Entry 9C1K (electron microscopy, 2.68 A resolution); this record covers chains 1 and M of the 40 polymer chains in the assembly.

Chain 1:
Name: Outer capsid glycoprotein VP7
Organism: Simian rotavirus A strain RRV
UniProtKB: P12476 (VP7_ROTRH); residues 1-326 here = UniProt positions 1-326
Chain sequence (326 residues; each row starts with the number of its first residue):
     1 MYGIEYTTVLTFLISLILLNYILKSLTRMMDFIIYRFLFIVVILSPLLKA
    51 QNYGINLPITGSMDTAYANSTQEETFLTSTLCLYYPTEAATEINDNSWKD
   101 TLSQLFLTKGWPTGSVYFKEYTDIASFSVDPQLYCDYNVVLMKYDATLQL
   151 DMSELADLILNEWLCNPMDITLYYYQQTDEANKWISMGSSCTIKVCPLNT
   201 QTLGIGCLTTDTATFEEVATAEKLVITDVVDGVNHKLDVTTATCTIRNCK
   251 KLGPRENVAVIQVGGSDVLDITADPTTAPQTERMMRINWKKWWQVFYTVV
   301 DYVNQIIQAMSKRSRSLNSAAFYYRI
Disordered / not traced: 1-50, 315-326
Disulfides: Cys82-Cys135, Cys165-Cys249, Cys191-Cys244, Cys196-Cys207
Covalently attached groups: N-acetylglucosamine (NAG) linked to Asn69
Metal / ion sites: Ca2+ site 1: Asp95 (shared with 3 residues of chain 0); Ca2+ site 2: Asp151, Glu154, Glu222, Leu224; Ca2+ site 3: Gln177, Asp228, Val229, Asp231 (shared with 1 residue of chain Z); Ca2+ site 4: Gly206, Thr214, Glu216 (shared with 1 residue of chain Z); Ca2+ site 5: Asp270, Thr272, Asp274, Thr277; Ca2+ site 6: Asp301 (shared with 4 residues of chain 0)

Chain M:
Name: Intermediate capsid protein VP6
Organism: Simian rotavirus A strain RRV
UniProtKB: B2BN53 (VP6_ROTRH); residues 1-397 here = UniProt positions 1-397
Chain sequence (397 residues; each row starts with the number of its first residue):
     1 MDVLYSLSKTLKDARDKIVEGTLYSNVSDLIQQFNQMIITMNGNEFQTGG
    51 IGNLPIRNWNFDFGLLGTTLLNLDANYVETARNTIDYFVDFVDNVCMDEM
   101 VRESQRNGIAPQSDSLRKLSGIKFKRINFDNSSEYIENWNLQNRRQRTGF
   151 TFHKPNIFPYSASFTLNRSQPAHDNLMGTMWLNAGSEIQVAGFDYSCAIN
   201 APANIQQFEHIVQLRRVLTTATITLLPDAERFSFPRVINSADGATTWYFN
   251 PVILRPNNVEVEFLLNGQIINTYQARFGTIIARNFDTIRLSFQLMRPPNM
   301 TPAVAALFPNAQPFEHHATVGLTLRIESAVCESVLADASKTMLANVTSVR
   351 QEYAIPVGPVFPPGMNWTDLITNYSPSREDNLQRVFTVASIRSMLVK
Disordered / not traced: 397
Modified / non-standard residues: Met1 (N-formylmethionine; FME)
Metal / ion sites: Zn2+ site 1: His153 (shared with 1 residue of chain L; 1 residue of chain N); Zn2+ site 2 near His173 (its only coordinating residue here)

Interface between chain 1 and chain M:
Pairs across the interface - 45 pairs, chain 1 then chain M:
  Gln51(1) - Asp242(M)  hydrogen bond
  Asn52(1) - Gln170(M)
  Asn52(1) - Pro171(M)
  Tyr53(1) - Ser169(M)
  Tyr53(1) - Gln170(M)
  Gly54(1) - Asn167(M)
  Gly54(1) - Ser169(M)
  Ile55(1) - Asn167(M)
  Ile55(1) - Arg168(M)
  Ile55(1) - Ser169(M)
  Leu57(1) - Leu166(M)
  Pro58(1) - Thr165(M)
  Pro58(1) - Leu166(M)
  Pro58(1) - Asn167(M)
  Ile59(1) - Phe164(M)
  Ile59(1) - Thr165(M)
  Ile59(1) - Leu166(M)  hydrogen bond (backbone-backbone)
  Ile59(1) - Ala241(M)  hydrophobic
  Thr60(1) - Phe164(M)
  Thr60(1) - Thr165(M)  hydrogen bond
  Thr60(1) - Ala241(M)
  Gly61(1) - Ser163(M)  hydrogen bond (backbone-side chain)
  Gly61(1) - Phe164(M)  hydrogen bond (backbone-backbone)
  Gly61(1) - Ala241(M)
  Ser62(1) - Ala162(M)  hydrogen bond (side chain-backbone)
  Ser62(1) - Ser163(M)
  Ser62(1) - Asn239(M)  hydrogen bond (backbone-side chain)
  Met63(1) - Ala162(M)  hydrogen bond (backbone-backbone)
  Met63(1) - Met180(M)  hydrophobic
  Met63(1) - Arg236(M)  hydrogen bond
  Met63(1) - Asn239(M)
  Asp64(1) - Tyr160(M)  hydrogen bond
  Thr65(1) - Asn239(M)  hydrogen bond (backbone-side chain)
  Tyr67(1) - Asn239(M)
  Tyr67(1) - Gly243(M)
  Tyr67(1) - Thr246(M)
  Ala68(1) - Gly243(M)  hydrogen bond (backbone-backbone)
  Glu180(1) - Asn310(M)
  Glu180(1) - Ala311(M)
  Pro254(1) - Asp174(M)
  Pro254(1) - Gln312(M)
  Glu256(1) - Ala172(M)
  Asp274(1) - Asn310(M)
  Pro279(1) - Pro313(M)  hydrophobic
  Ser311(1) - Ala172(M)
Also at the interface, not in a pair above, chain 1 (26 interface residues in all): Asn56, Ala66, Gly253, Thr277
Also at the interface, not in a pair above, chain M (30 interface residues in all): Trp181, Phe232, Val237, Ile238, Ala244, Pro309

Overview:
Chain 1 and chain M form an interface of 26 and 30 residues respectively, with 12 hydrogen bonds. Polar pairs
include Gln51(1)-Asp242(M), Thr60(1)-Thr165(M) and Gly61(1)-Ser163(M). Covalently linked N-acetylglucosamine:
at Asn69(1). Asp151(1), Glu154(1), Glu222(1) and Leu224(1) coordinate Ca2+ site 2.
Chain 1 is Outer capsid glycoprotein VP7 and chain M is Intermediate capsid protein VP6, both from Simian
rotavirus A strain RRV; the structure, Rhesus rotavirus (empty structure at 2.68 Angstrom resolution), was
determined by electron microscopy.
